9OUG - chain A; structure by X-ray diffraction, 2.33 A resolution.

# Chain A
Name: Nucleoprotein
Source organism: Influenza A virus (A/(Puerto Rico/8/1934-Korea/426/1968)(H2N2))
UniProt: A0A343VTP6 (A0A343VTP6_9INFA); residue numbers follow UniProt; this construct covers 8-498
Chain sequence (498 residues; each row starts with the number of its first residue):
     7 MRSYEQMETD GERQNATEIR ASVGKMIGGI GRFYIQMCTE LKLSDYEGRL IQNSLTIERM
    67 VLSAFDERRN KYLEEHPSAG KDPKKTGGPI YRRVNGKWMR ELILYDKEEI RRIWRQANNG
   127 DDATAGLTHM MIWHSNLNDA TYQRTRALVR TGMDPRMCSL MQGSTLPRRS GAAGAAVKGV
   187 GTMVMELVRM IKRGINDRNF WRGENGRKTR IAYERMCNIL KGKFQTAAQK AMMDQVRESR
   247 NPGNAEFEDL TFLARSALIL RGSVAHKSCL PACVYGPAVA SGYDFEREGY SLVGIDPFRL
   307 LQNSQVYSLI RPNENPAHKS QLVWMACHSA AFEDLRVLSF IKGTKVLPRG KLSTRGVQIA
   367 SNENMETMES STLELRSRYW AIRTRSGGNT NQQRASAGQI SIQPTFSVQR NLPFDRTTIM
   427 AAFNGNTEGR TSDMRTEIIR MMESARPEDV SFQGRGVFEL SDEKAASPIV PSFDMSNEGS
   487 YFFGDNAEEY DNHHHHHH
Unresolved in the structure: 7-19, 84-85, 391-411, 432-435, 500-504
Sequence notes: initiating methionine (7); expression tag (499-504)
Small-molecule neighbours: A1CEO (5-(4-{[(2R,6S)-6-(methoxymethyl)-6-methyl-1,4-dioxan-2-yl]methoxy}phenyl)-2-oxo-6-(trifluoromethyl)-1,2-dihydropyridine-3-carboxamide): R267, S274, L298, V299, G300, P303, F304, W330, H334, A336, E339, D340, V343, L344, I347, A387, I388, R389, T390, L418, V456, S457, F458, Q459

# Overview
Ligands of chain A: compound A1CEO.
Chain A is Nucleoprotein (Influenza A virus (A/(Puerto Rico/8/1934-Korea/426/1968)(H2N2))); the structure,
Influenza A Virus Nucleoprotein(8-498)NP complex with
rac-5-(4-(((2R,6R)-6-(methoxymethyl)-6-methyl-1,4-dioxan-2-yl)methoxy)phenyl)-2-oxo-6-(trifluoromethyl)-1,2-dihydropyridine-3-carboxamide
(Compound 20), was determined by X-ray diffraction, deposited together with 9OTW and 9OUC.
